7N6I - chains C and I of the 12 polymer chains in the assembly; structure by electron microscopy, 3.90 A resolution.

# Chain C (and I)
Protein: TnsC
Source organism: Scytonema hofmannii
Notes: chain I of this document is another copy of the same molecule, construct and numbering; everything in this record applies to it too
Chain sequence (276 residues; each row starts with the number of its first residue):
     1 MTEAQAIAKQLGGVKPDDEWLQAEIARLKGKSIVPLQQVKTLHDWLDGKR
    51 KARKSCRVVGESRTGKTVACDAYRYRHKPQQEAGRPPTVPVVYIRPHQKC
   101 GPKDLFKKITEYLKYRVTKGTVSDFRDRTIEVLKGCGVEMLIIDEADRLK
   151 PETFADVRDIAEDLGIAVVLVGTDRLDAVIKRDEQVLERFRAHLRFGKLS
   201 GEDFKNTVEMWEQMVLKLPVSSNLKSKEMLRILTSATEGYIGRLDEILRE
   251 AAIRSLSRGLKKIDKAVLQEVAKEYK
Disordered / not traced: 1-18, 276
Reported in the primary citation:
  - catalytic residues: Glu-145

# Interface between chain C and chain I
Residue-residue contacts (14):
  Gly-84(C) / Arg-195(I)
  Arg-85(C) / His-193(I)  hydrogen bond (side chain-backbone)
  Pro-86(C) / Arg-195(I)
  Lys-114(C) / Glu-61(I)
  Lys-114(C) / Arg-195(I)  hydrogen bond (backbone-side chain)
  Lys-114(C) / Lys-198(I)
  Tyr-115(C) / Arg-195(I)
  Arg-116(C) / Glu-61(I)  salt bridge
  Arg-116(C) / Asp-174(I)
  Arg-116(C) / Tyr-240(I)  hydrogen bond
  Arg-128(C) / Asp-174(I)  salt bridge
  Arg-128(C) / Asp-177(I)  salt bridge
  Arg-128(C) / Lys-181(I)
  Glu-131(C) / Lys-181(I)  salt bridge
Other interface residues (no listed pair), chain C (9 interface residues in all): Thr-118
Other interface residues (no listed pair), chain I (12 interface residues in all): Thr-41, Arg-175, Ala-178, Leu-194

# In short
9 residues of chain C face 12 of chain I across their interface, with 3 hydrogen bonds and 4 salt bridges.
Among the polar pairs are Arg-116(C)/Glu-61(I), Arg-128(C)/Asp-174(I) and Arg-128(C)/Asp-177(I). From the
paper: the catalytic residue Glu-145(C).
Both chains are TnsC (Scytonema hofmannii). Entry 7N6I (ATP-bound TnsC-TniQ complex from ShCAST system) was
determined by electron microscopy, deposited together with 7M99, 7M9A, 7M9B and 7M9C.
